PDB entry 7YED | electron microscopy, 3.00 A resolution | chains C and J of the 25 polymer chains in the assembly

# Chain C
Molecule: RNA helicase
From: Mammalian orthoreovirus 3
Notes: EC 3.6.4.13
Reference sequence: C9E874 (C9E874_9REOV); residue numbers follow UniProt; this construct covers 1-1275
Amino-acid sequence (1275 residues; row label = number of the first residue in the row):
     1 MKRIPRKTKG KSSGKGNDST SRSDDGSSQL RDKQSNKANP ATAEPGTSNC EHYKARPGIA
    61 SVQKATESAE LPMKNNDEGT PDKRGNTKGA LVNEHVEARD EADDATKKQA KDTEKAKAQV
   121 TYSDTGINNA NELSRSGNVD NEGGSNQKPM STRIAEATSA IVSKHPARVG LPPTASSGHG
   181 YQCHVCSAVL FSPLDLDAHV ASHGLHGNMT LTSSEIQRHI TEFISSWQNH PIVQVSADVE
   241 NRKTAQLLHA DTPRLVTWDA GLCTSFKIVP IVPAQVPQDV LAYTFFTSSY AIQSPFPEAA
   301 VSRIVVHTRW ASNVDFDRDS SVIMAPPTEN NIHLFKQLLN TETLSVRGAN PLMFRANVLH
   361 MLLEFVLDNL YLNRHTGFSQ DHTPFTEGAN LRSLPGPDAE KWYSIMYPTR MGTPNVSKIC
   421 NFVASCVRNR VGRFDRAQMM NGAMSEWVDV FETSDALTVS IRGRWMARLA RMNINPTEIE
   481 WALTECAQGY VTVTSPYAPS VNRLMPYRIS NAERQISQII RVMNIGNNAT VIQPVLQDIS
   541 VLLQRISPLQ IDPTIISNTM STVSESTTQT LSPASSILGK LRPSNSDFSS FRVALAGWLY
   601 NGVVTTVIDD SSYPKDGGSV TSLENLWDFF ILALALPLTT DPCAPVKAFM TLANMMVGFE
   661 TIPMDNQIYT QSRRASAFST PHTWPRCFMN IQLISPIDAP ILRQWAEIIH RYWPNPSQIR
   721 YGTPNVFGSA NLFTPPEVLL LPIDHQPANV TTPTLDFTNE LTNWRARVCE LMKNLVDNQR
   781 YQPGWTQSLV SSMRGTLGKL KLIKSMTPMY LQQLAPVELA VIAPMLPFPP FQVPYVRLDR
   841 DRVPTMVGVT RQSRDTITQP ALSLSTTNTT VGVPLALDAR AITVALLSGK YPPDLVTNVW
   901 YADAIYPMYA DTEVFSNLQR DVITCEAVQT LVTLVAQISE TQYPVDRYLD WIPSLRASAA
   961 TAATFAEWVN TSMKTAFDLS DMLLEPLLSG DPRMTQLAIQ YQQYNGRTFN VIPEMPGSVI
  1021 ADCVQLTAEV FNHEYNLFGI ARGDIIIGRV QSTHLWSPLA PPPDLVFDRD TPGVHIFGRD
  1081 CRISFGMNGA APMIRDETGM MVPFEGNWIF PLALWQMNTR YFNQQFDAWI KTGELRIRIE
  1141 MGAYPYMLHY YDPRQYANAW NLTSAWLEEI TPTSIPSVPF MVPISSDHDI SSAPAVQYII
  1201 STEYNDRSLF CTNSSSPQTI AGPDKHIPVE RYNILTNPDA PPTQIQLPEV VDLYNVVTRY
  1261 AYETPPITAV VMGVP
Unresolved in the structure: 1-179, 235-244
Bound ions: Zn2+: Cys183, Cys186, His199, His203

# Chain J
Molecule: Lambda-2 protein
From: Mammalian orthoreovirus 3
Reference sequence: C9E871 (C9E871_9VIRU); residues 1-1289 here = UniProt positions 1-1289
Amino-acid sequence (1289 residues; each row starts with the number of its first residue):
     1 MANVWGVRLA DSLSSPTIET RTRHYTLHDF YSDLDASVGK EPWRPLRNQR TNEIVAVQLF
    61 RPLQGLVFDT QLYGFPGTFS QWEQFMKEKL RVLKYEVLRI YPISTYNHDR VNVFVANALV
   121 GAFLSNQAFY DLLPLLIVND TMISDLLGTG AALSQFFQSH GEVLEVAAGR KYLQMNNYSN
   181 DDDDPPLFAK DLSDYAKAFY SDTYEVLDRF FWTHDSSAGV LVHYDKPTNG NHYILGTLTQ
   241 MVSAPPHIIN ATDALLLESC LEQFAANVRA RSAQPVTRLD QCYHLRWGAQ YVGEDSLTYR
   301 LGVLSLLATN GYQLARPIPK QLTNRWLSSF VSQVVSDGIN ETPLWPQERY VQIAYDSPSV
   361 VDGATQYGYV RRNQLRLGMR ISALQSLSDT PAPVQWLPQY TIDQVAVDEG DAMVSQLTQL
   421 PLRPDYGSIW IGEALSYYVD YNRSHRVVLS SELPQLPDTY FDGDEQYGRS LFSLARKVGD
   481 RSLVKDTAVL KHAYQAIDPN TGKEYLRAGQ SVAYFGASAG HSGADQPLVI EPWMQGKISG
   541 VPPPSSVRQF GYDVAKGAIV DLARPFPSGD YQFVYSDVDQ VVDGHDDLSI SSGLVESLLD
   601 SCVHATAPGG SFVMKINFPT RTVWHYIEQK ILPNVTSYML IKPFVTNNVE VFFVAFGVHQ
   661 QSALTWTSGV YFFLVDHFYR YETLSAISRQ LPSFGYVDDG SSVTGIEIIS IENPGFSNMT
   721 QAARVGISGL CANVGNARKS IAIYESHGAR VLTITSRRSP ASARRKARLR YLPLIDPRSL
   781 EVQARTILPS NPVLFDNING ASPHVCLTMM YNFEVSSAVY DGDVVLDLGT GPEAKILELI
   841 PSTSPVTCVD IRPTAQPNGC WNVRTTFLEL DYLSDGWITG VRGDIVTCML SLGAAAAGKS
   901 MTFDAAFQQL VRVLTRSTAN VLLIQVNCPT DVIRTIKGYL EIDQTNKRYK FPKFGRDEPY
   961 SDMDSLERIC RAAWPNCSIT WVPLSYDLRW TKLALLESTT LSSASVRIAE LMYKYMPIMR
  1021 IDIHGLPMEK QGNFIVGQNC SLVIPGFNAQ DVFNCYFNSA LAFSTEDVNS AMIPQVTAQF
  1081 DANKGEWSLD MVFSDAGIYT MQALVGSNAN PVSLGSFVVD SPDVDITDAW PAQLDFTIAG
  1141 TDVDITVNPY YRLMAFVKID GQWQIANPDK FQFFSSNTGT LVMNVKLDIA DRYLLYYIRD
  1201 VQSRDVGFYI QHPLQLLNTI TLPTNEDLFL SAPDMREWAV KESGNTICIL NSPGFIPPQD
  1261 WDVLTDTISW SPSLPTYVVP PGDYTLTPL
Unresolved in the structure: 1
Small-molecule neighbours:
  - GTP (guanosine-5'-triphosphate): Gln64, Gly65, Val113, Phe114, Asn117, Ala167, Ala168, Gly169, Lys171, Lys190, Tyr195, Tyr200, His223, Pro227, Thr228, Asn229, His232, Ile234, Arg278, Gln281, Tyr283
  - S-adenosylmethionine (SAM), molecule 1: Ser482, Tyr514, Gly516, Ala517, Ser518, Ala519, His521, Pro527, Gly551, Tyr552, Asp553, Val560, Asp561, Leu562, Ala563, Asp577, Val578, Asp579, Val582, Asp583
  - S-adenosylmethionine (SAM), molecule 2: Asp827, Gly829, Thr830, Gly831, Asp850, Ile851, Arg852, Asp871, Tyr872, Met889, Leu890, Ser891, Ala894, Ala895, Arg956

# How chain C and chain J interact
Residue-residue contacts (48):
  Met689(C) - Ile248(J)
  Asn690(C) - Pro245(J)
  Asn690(C) - Pro246(J)
  Ile691(C) - Val242(J)  hydrophobic
  Gln692(C) - Pro245(J)
  Gln692(C) - Pro246(J)
  Glu707(C) - Asn180(J)  hydrogen bond
  His710(C) - Gln240(J)
  His710(C) - Val242(J)
  Arg711(C) - Asp191(J)  salt bridge
  Arg711(C) - Leu192(J)
  Arg711(C) - Gln240(J)
  Arg711(C) - Val242(J)
  Tyr712(C) - Leu192(J)
  Asn715(C) - Asp194(J)
  Asn715(C) - Thr239(J)
  Pro716(C) - Leu238(J)  hydrophobic
  Gln718(C) - His214(J)  hydrogen bond
  Gln718(C) - Asp215(J)  hydrogen bond (side chain-backbone)
  Arg720(C) - Thr213(J)
  Pro735(C) - Trp212(J)
  Glu737(C) - Thr213(J)
  Asp744(C) - Lys197(J)  salt bridge
  Gln746(C) - Ser154(J)  hydrogen bond (side chain-backbone)
  Gln746(C) - Gln155(J)
  Pro747(C) - Ser154(J)  hydrogen bond (backbone-side chain)
  Pro747(C) - Gln158(J)
  Asn749(C) - Ala152(J)
  Asn749(C) - Leu153(J)  hydrogen bond (side chain-backbone)
  Asn749(C) - Ser154(J)  hydrogen bond
  Asn749(C) - Gln155(J)
  Thr758(C) - Phe68(J)
  Thr758(C) - Leu72(J)
  Asn763(C) - Asp69(J)  hydrogen bond
  Arg767(C) - Asp69(J)  salt bridge
  Arg767(C) - Gln71(J)
  Tyr835(C) - Leu238(J)
  Arg837(C) - Leu238(J)
  Leu838(C) - Gln240(J)
  Asp839(C) - Leu238(J)
  Asp839(C) - Gln240(J)
  Asp839(C) - Asn250(J)
  Arg842(C) - Ser217(J)
  Arg1007(C) - Gln290(J)  hydrogen bond (side chain-backbone)
  Arg1007(C) - Tyr291(J)
  Arg1007(C) - Gly293(J)
  Phe1009(C) - Gln290(J)
  Phe1009(C) - Tyr291(J)  hydrophobic
Interface residues without a listed pair, chain C (31 interface residues in all): Pro736, Val738, Val836
Interface residues without a listed pair, chain J (34 interface residues in all): Gln127, Thr237, Met241, Val292

# Summary
31 residues of chain C face 34 of chain J across their interface, with 9 hydrogen bonds and 3 salt bridges.
Polar pairs include Arg711(C)-Asp191(J), Asp744(C)-Lys197(J) and Arg767(C)-Asp69(J). Chain J binds
S-adenosylmethionine and GTP. Cys183(C), Cys186(C), His199(C) and His203(C) coordinate Zn2+.
Here chain C is RNA helicase and chain J is Lambda-2 protein, both from Mammalian orthoreovirus 3. Entry 7YED
(In situ structure of polymerase complex of mammalian reovirus in the elongation state) was determined by
electron microscopy (same publication as 7YEV, 7YEZ, 7YF0 and 7YFE).
